PDB entry 6V7Q | X-ray diffraction, 1.35 A resolution | chains C and D

Chain C:
Name: Small ubiquitin-related modifier 1
Source organism: Homo sapiens
Reference sequence: P63165 (SUMO1_HUMAN); numbering as in UniProt (aligned over 17-97)
Amino-acid sequence (83 residues; numbered 15 to 97; the number before each row is that of its first residue):
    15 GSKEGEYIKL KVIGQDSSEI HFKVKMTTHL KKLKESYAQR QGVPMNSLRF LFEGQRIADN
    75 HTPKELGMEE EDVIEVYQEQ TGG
Not modelled in the structure: 15-16, 94-97
Differences from the reference sequence: expression tag (15-16); engineered mutation Ala52 (Cys in P63165)
UniProt features mapped onto this chain:
  - region: Lys37 to Met40 (Microbial infection: Interaction with Tula hantavirus)
  - site: Phe36 (Interaction with PIAS2)
  - modified residue: Ser32 (Phosphoserine)
  - cross-link: Lys17 (Glycyl lysine isopeptide (Lys-Gly) (interchain with G-Cter in SUMO2)), Lys23 (Glycyl lysine isopeptide (Lys-Gly) (interchain with G-Cter in SUMO2)), Lys25 (Glycyl lysine isopeptide (Lys-Gly) (interchain with G-Cter in SUMO1)), Lys37 (Glycyl lysine isopeptide (Lys-Gly) (interchain with G-Cter in SUMO2)), Lys39 (Glycyl lysine isopeptide (Lys-Gly) (interchain with G-Cter in SUMO2)), Lys45 (Glycyl lysine isopeptide (Lys-Gly) (interchain with G-Cter in SUMO2)), Lys46 (Glycyl lysine isopeptide (Lys-Gly) (interchain with G-Cter in SUMO2)), Gly97 (Glycyl lysine isopeptide (Gly-Lys) (interchain with K-? in acceptor proteins))
  - mutagenesis: Phe36 (F36A: Abolishes binding to PIAS2), Gly97 (G97A: Abolishes sumoylation of ZBED1)

Chain D:
Name: Protein PIAS
Source organism: Homo sapiens
Amino-acid sequence (13 residues; each row starts with the number of its first residue):
     3 GSGEAEERII SLD
Not modelled in the structure: 3-7
Modified positions: Ser13 (phosphoserine; SEP)

Chain C / chain D interface:
Residue-residue contacts - 19 pairs, chain C then chain D:
  Lys23(C) - Ile11(D)
  Glu33(C) - Arg10(D)  hydrogen bond (backbone-side chain)
  Ile34(C) - Arg10(D)
  Ile34(C) - Ile12(D)  hydrophobic
  His35(C) - Arg10(D)  hydrogen bond (backbone-backbone)
  His35(C) - Ile11(D)
  His35(C) - Ile12(D)  hydrogen bond (backbone-backbone)
  Phe36(C) - Ile12(D)
  Phe36(C) - Leu14(D)  hydrophobic
  Lys37(C) - Ile11(D)
  Lys37(C) - Ile12(D)  hydrogen bond (backbone-backbone)
  Lys37(C) - Ser13(D)
  Lys37(C) - Leu14(D)  hydrogen bond (backbone-backbone)
  Val38(C) - Leu14(D)  hydrophobic
  Thr42(C) - Asp15(D)
  Leu47(C) - Leu14(D)  hydrophobic
  Ser50(C) - Ile12(D)
  Ser50(C) - Leu14(D)
  Arg54(C) - Ile12(D)
Other interface residues (no listed pair), chain C (13 interface residues in all): Ser32, Lys46
Other interface residues (no listed pair), chain D (7 interface residues in all): Glu9

Summary:
The interface between chain C and chain D involves 13 residues on one side and 7 on the other; the contacts
include 5 hydrogen bonds. Polar pairs include Glu33(C)-Arg10(D), His35(C)-Arg10(D) and His35(C)-Ile12(D).
Curated annotation (UniProt) lists 2 mutagenesis sites on chain C.
Here chain C is Small ubiquitin-related modifier 1 and chain D is Protein PIAS, both from Homo sapiens. Entry
6V7Q (Crystal structure of SUMO1 in complex with phosphorylated PIAS-SIM2) was determined by X-ray diffraction
(same publication as 6V7P, 6V7R and 6V7S).
